PDB entry 6Q45 | X-ray diffraction, 3.60 A resolution | chains E and G of the 8 polymer chains in the assembly

[Chain E]
Name: ATP synthase subunit beta
From: Fusobacterium nucleatum subsp. nucleatum ATCC 25586
Reference sequence: Q8RGE2 (ATPB_FUSNN); numbering as in UniProt (aligned over 1-462)
Amino-acid sequence (462 residues; each row starts with the number of its first residue):
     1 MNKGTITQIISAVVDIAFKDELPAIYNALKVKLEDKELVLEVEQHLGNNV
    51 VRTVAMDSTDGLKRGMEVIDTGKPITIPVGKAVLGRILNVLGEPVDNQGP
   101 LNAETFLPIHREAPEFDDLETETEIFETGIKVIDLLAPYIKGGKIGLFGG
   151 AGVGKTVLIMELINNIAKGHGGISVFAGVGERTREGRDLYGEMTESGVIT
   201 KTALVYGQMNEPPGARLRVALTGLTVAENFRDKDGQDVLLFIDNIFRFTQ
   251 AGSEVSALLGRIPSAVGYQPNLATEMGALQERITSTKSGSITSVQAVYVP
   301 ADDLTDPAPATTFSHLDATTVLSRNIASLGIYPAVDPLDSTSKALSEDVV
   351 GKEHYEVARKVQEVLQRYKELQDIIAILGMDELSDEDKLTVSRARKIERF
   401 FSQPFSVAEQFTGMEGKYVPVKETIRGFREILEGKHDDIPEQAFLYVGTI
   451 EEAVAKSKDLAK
Unresolved in the structure: 461-462
Curated features (UniProtKB/Swiss-Prot):
  - binding site (ATP): G149 to T156
Reported in the primary citation:
  - binding site for the ligand ADP: Y332, F411

[Chain G]
Name: ATP synthase gamma chain
From: Fusobacterium nucleatum subsp. nucleatum ATCC 25586
Reference sequence: Q8RGE1 (ATPG_FUSNN); residues 1-282 here = UniProt positions 1-282
Amino-acid sequence (282 residues; numbered 1 to 282; the number before each row is that of its first residue):
     1 MPGMKEIKSRIKSVQSTRQITNAMEIVSTTKFKRYSKLVTESRPYEESMR
    51 KILGNIASGVKNEGHPLFDGRKEVKSIAIIVITSDRGLCGSFNSSTLKEL
   101 EKLVEKNKNKNITIIPFGRKAIDFITKRNYEFSESFSKISPDEMNKIAGE
   151 ISEEVVEKYNNHIYDEVYVIYNKFISALRYDLTCERIIPITRPEVELNSE
   201 YIFEPSTEYILSALLPRFINLQIYQAILNNTASEHSARKNSMSSATDNAD
   251 EMIKTLNIKYNRNRQSAITQEITEIVGGASAL
Unresolved in the structure: 1

[How chain E and chain G interact]
Contacting residue pairs (18):
  P263(E) - I272(G)  hydrophobic
  P263(E) - V276(G)
  V266(E) - I268(G)
  V266(E) - T269(G)
  V266(E) - I272(G)
  G267(E) - I272(G)
  A301(E) - R264(G)
  D303(E) - N261(G)  hydrogen bond
  D303(E) - R264(G)  salt bridge
  D303(E) - Q265(G)
  T305(E) - Q265(G)  hydrogen bond
  D306(E) - R264(G)  salt bridge
  D306(E) - Q265(G)
  D373(E) - N22(G)
  D373(E) - I26(G)
  L378(E) - I26(G)  hydrophobic
  L378(E) - T30(G)
  L383(E) - K33(G)
Also at the interface, not in a pair above, chain E (17 interface residues in all): A265, P300, P307, I374, I377, E382, S384

[In short]
17 residues of chain E face 11 of chain G across their interface; the contacts include 2 hydrogen bonds and 2
salt bridges. Polar contacts include D303(E)-R264(G), D306(E)-R264(G) and D303(E)-N261(G). From UniProt: 8
ATP-binding residues on chain E. From the paper: a binding site for the ligand ADP at Y332(E) and F411(E).
Here chain E is ATP synthase subunit beta and chain G is ATP synthase gamma chain, both from Fusobacterium
nucleatum subsp. nucleatum ATCC 25586. Entry 6Q45 (F1-ATPase from Fusobacterium nucleatum) was determined by
X-ray diffraction.
